Entry 3FA3 (X-ray diffraction, 2.60 A resolution); this record covers chains A and D of the 4 polymer chains in the assembly.

[Chain A (and D)]
Name: 2,3-dimethylmalate lyase
From: Aspergillus niger
Notes: EC 4.1.3.32; chain D of this document is another copy of the same molecule, construct and numbering; everything in this record applies to it too
UniProtKB: Q2L887 (Q2L887_ASPNG); residues 2-303 here = UniProt positions 2-303
Chain sequence (302 residues; numbered 2 to 303; the number before each row is that of its first residue):
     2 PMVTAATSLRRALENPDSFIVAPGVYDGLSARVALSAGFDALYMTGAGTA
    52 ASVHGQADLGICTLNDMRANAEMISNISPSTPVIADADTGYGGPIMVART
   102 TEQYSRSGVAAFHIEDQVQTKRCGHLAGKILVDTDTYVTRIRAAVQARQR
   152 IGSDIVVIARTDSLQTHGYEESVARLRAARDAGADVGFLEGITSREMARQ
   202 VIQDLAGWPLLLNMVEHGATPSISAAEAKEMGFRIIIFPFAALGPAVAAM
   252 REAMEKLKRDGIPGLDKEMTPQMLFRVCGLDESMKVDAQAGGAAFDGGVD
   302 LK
Not modelled in the structure: 303
Metal / ion sites: Mn2+: Asp87 (together with 2,2-difluoro-3,3-dihydroxybutanedioic acid)
Small-molecule neighbours: 2,2-difluoro-3,3-dihydroxybutanedioic acid (OAF): Tyr44, Thr46, Gly47, Ala48, Asp59, Asp87, His114, Cys124, Gly125, His126, Arg161, Glu191, Asn214, Val216, Pro240, Phe241

[Chain A / chain D interface]
Pairs across the interface (21):
  His55(A) - Arg100(D)  hydrogen bond
  Leu60(A) - Ile96(D)  hydrophobic
  Ile62(A) - Ile96(D)  hydrophobic
  Ile62(A) - Met97(D)  hydrophobic
  Ile62(A) - Arg100(D)
  Thr64(A) - Thr64(D)
  Thr64(A) - Asn66(D)  hydrogen bond
  Asn66(A) - Thr64(D)  hydrogen bond
  Asn66(A) - Asn66(D)
  Asn66(A) - Asp67(D)  hydrogen bond
  Asp67(A) - Asn66(D)  hydrogen bond
  Gly93(A) - Thr121(D)
  Gly94(A) - Thr121(D)
  Ile96(A) - Leu60(D)  hydrophobic
  Ile96(A) - Ile62(D)  hydrophobic
  Met97(A) - Ile62(D)  hydrophobic
  Arg100(A) - His55(D)  hydrogen bond
  Arg100(A) - Ile62(D)
  Gln120(A) - Gln120(D)
  Thr121(A) - Gly93(D)
  Thr121(A) - Gly94(D)
Also at the interface, not in a pair above, chain A (16 interface residues in all): Gln57, Gly61, Leu65
Also at the interface, not in a pair above, chain D (15 interface residues in all): Gln57, Gly61

[In short]
16 residues of chain A face 15 of chain D across their interface; the contacts include 6 hydrogen bonds. Among
the polar pairs are His55(A)-Arg100(D), Thr64(A)-Asn66(D) and Asn66(A)-Asp67(D). Bound to chain A:
2,2-difluoro-3,3-dihydroxybutanedioic acid.
Chain A and chain D are both 2,3-dimethylmalate lyase (Aspergillus niger); the structure, Crystal structure of
2,3-dimethylmalate lyase, a PEP mutase/isocitrate lyase superfamily member, trigonal crystal form, was
determined by X-ray diffraction, deposited together with 3FA4.
